5A89 - chain A; structure by X-ray diffraction, 1.65 A resolution.

== Chain A ==
Protein: Riboflavin biosynthesis protein ribf
Organism: Corynebacterium ammoniagenes
Notes: EC 2.7.1.26; fragment: riboflavin kinase domain, residues 183-338
UniProtKB: Q59263 (RIBF_CORAM); numbering as in UniProt (aligned over 183-338)
Sequence (156 residues; row label = number of the first residue in the row):
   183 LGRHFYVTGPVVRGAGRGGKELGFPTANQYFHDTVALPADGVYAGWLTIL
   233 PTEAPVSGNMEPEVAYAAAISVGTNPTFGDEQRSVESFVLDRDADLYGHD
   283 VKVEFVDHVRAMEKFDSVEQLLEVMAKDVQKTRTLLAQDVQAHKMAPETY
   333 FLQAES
Not modelled in the structure: 183-185, 337-338
Bound ions: Zn2+: H186, D321, H325; Mg2+: T208, N210 (together with ADP, FMN)
Residues lining bound ligands:
  - ADP (adenosine-5'-diphosphate): V193, V194, R195, G196, A197, G198, R199, G200, G201, P207, T208, A209, N210, S269, F270, V271, R274, D275, A276, D277, L278, Y279
  - FMN (flavin mononucleotide): G196, A197, G198, R199, G200, L204, T208, N210, V224, A251, I252, S253, N257, P258, T259, F260, E268, F270, R292, A293, M294, E295, F297, L303, M307, D310
From the paper describing this entry:
  - binding site for flavin mononucleotide: A197, G198, R199, G200, L204, T208, N210, V224, S253, P258, T259, E268, R292, M294, E295
  - catalytic residues: E268 (citing earlier work)
  - catalytic residues: R199, N210 (proposed by the authors, not directly observed)
  - Mg2+ coordination: T208, N210
  - Zn2+ coordination: H186, D321, H325
  - conformationally variable residues (loop rearrangement): P207, T208
  - contacts within the chain: T208-E268, N210-E268

== In short ==
Ligands of chain A: flavin mononucleotide and ADP. H186, D321 and H325 form the Zn2+ site. T208 and N210 form
the Mg2+ site. From the paper: catalytic residues E268, R199 and N210; a binding site for flavin
mononucleotide at A197, G198 and R199 among others.
Chain A is Riboflavin biosynthesis protein ribf (Corynebacterium ammoniagenes); the structure, Crystal
structure of the riboflavin kinase module of FAD synthetase from Corynebacterium ammoniagenes in complex with
..., was determined by X-ray diffraction together with 5A8A from the same study.
